3Q8Q - chains B and P of the 3 polymer chains in the assembly; structure by X-ray diffraction, 2.03 A resolution.

[Chain B]
Name: DNA polymerase iota
Source organism: Homo sapiens
Notes: EC 2.7.7.7
UniProt: Q9UNA4 (POLI_HUMAN); residue numbers follow UniProt; this construct covers 1-420
Amino-acid sequence (420 residues; numbered 1 to 420; the number before each row is that of its first residue):
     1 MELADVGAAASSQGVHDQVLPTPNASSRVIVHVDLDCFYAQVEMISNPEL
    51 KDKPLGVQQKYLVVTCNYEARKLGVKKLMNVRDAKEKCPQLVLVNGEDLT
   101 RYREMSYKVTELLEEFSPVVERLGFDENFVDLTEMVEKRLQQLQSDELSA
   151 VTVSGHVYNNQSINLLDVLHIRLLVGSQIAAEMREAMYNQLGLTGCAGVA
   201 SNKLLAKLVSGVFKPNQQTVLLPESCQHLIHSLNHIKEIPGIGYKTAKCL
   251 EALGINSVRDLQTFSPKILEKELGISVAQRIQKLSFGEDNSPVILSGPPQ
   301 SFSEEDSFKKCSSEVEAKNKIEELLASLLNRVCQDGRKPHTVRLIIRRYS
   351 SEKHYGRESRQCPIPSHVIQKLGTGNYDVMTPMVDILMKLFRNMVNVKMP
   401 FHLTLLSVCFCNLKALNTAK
Unresolved in the structure: 1-26, 351-355, 373-375, 415-420
Bound ions: Mg2+ site 1: Asp-34, Leu-35 (together with 2'-deoxyadenosine 5'-triphosphate); Mg2+ site 2: Lys-237, Ile-239, Ile-242 (shared with DC872(P) of chain P)
Residues lining bound ligands: 2'-deoxyadenosine 5'-triphosphate (DTP): Asp-34, Leu-35, Asp-36, Cys-37, Phe-38, Tyr-39, Val-64, Thr-65, Tyr-68, Arg-71, Lys-77, Leu-78, Asp-126, Glu-127, Lys-214
From the paper describing this entry:
  - binding site for the 11-nt DNA strand: Gln-59
  - mutagenesis - Q59A (1.2-fold): increased catalytic activity on 8-oxo-G
  - specificity-determining residues: Gln-59

[Chain P]
Molecule: 7-nt DNA strand
Sequence (7 nucleotides; numbered 867 to 873; the number before each row is that of its first residue):
   867 AGGACCC
Bound ions: Mg2+: DC872 (shared with Lys-237(B), Ile-239(B), Ile-242(B) of chain B)

[Chain B / chain P interface]
Contacting residue pairs (22; chain B residue first):
  Leu-123(B) / DC872(P)  sugar contact
  Glu-127(B) / DC873(P)  sugar contact
  Lys-207(B) / DC872(P)  phosphate contact
  Lys-207(B) / DC873(P)  salt bridge to the phosphate
  Ile-239(B) / DC872(P)  phosphate contact
  Pro-240(B) / DC872(P)  phosphate contact
  Gly-241(B) / DC871(P)  phosphate contact
  Gly-241(B) / DC872(P)  hydrogen bond to the phosphate
  Ile-242(B) / DC872(P)  phosphate contact
  Gly-243(B) / DC871(P)  hydrogen bond to the phosphate
  Gly-243(B) / DC872(P)  phosphate contact
  Tyr-244(B) / DC871(P)  hydrogen bond to the phosphate
  Lys-245(B) / DA870(P)  phosphate contact
  Lys-245(B) / DC871(P)  hydrogen bond to the phosphate
  Thr-246(B) / DA870(P)  phosphate contact
  Thr-246(B) / DC871(P)  hydrogen bond to the phosphate
  Glu-358(B) / DG868(P)  phosphate contact
  Ser-359(B) / DA867(P)  sugar contact
  Ser-359(B) / DG868(P)  hydrogen bond to the phosphate
  Arg-360(B) / DA867(P)  salt bridge to the phosphate
  Arg-360(B) / DG868(P)  salt bridge to the phosphate
  Gln-361(B) / DA867(P)  hydrogen bond to the phosphate
Other interface residues (no listed pair), chain B (19 interface residues in all): Gly-124, Asp-126, Arg-343, Arg-357

[In short]
19 residues of chain B face 6 of chain P across their interface, with 7 hydrogen bonds and 3 salt bridges.
Polar contacts include Gly-241(B)/DC872(P), Gly-243(B)/DC871(P) and Tyr-244(B)/DC871(P). Ligands of chain B:
2'-deoxyadenosine 5'-triphosphate. From the paper: a binding site for the 11-nt DNA strand at Gln-59(B); Q59A
of chain B increases catalytic activity on 8-oxo-G.
Chain B is DNA polymerase iota (Homo sapiens) and chain P is a 7-nt DNA strand; the structure, Human DNA
polymerase iota incorporating dATP opposite 8-oxo-guanine, was determined by X-ray diffraction together with
3Q8P and 3Q8R from the same study.
